6T9I - chains D and F of the 12 polymer chains in the assembly; structure by electron microscopy, 3.90 A resolution.

[Chain D]
Molecule: Transcription initiation factor TFIID subunit 5
Source organism: Saccharomyces cerevisiae (strain ATCC 204508 / S288c)
Reference sequence: P38129 (TAF5_YEAST); residue numbers follow UniProt; this construct covers 1-798
Chain sequence (798 residues; row label = number of the first residue in the row):
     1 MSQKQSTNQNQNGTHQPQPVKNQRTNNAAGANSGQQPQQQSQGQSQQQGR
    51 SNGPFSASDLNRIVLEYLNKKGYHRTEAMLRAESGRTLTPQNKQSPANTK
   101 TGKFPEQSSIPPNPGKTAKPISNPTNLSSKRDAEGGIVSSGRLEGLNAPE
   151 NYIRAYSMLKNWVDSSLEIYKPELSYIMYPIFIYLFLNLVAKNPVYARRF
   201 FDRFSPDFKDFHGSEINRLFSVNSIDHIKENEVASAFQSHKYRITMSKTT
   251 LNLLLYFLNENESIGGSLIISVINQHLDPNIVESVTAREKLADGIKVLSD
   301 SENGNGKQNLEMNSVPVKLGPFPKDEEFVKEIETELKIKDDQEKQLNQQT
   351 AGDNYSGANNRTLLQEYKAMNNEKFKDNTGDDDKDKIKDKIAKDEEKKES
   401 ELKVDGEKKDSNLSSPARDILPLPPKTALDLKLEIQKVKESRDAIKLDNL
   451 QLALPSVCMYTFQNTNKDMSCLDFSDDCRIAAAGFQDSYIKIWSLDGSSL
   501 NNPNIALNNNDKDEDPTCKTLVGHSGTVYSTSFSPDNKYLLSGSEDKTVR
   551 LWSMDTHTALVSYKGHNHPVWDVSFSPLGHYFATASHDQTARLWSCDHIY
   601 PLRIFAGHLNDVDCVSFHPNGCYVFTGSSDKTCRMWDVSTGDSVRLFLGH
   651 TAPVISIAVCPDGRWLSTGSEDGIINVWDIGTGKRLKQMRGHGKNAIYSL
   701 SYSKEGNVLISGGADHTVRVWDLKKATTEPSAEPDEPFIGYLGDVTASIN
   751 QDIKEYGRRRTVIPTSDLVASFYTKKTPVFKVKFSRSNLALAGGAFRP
Disordered / not traced: 1-55, 126-148, 282-429, 737-742
Curated features (UniProtKB/Swiss-Prot):
  - modified residue (Phosphoserine): Ser299, Ser411, Ser415, Ser787

[Chain F]
Molecule: Transcription initiation factor TFIID subunit 9
Source organism: Saccharomyces cerevisiae (strain ATCC 204508 / S288c)
Reference sequence: Q05027 (TAF9_YEAST); residues 1-157 here = UniProt positions 1-157
Chain sequence (157 residues; row label = number of the first residue in the row):
     1 MNGGGKNVLNKNSVGSVSEVGPDSTQEETPRDVRLLHLLLASQSIHQYED
    51 QVPLQLMDFAHRYTQGVLKDALVYNDYAGSGNSAGSGLGVEDIRLAIAAR
   101 TQYQFKPTAPKELMLQLAAERNKKALPQVMGTWGVRLPPEKYCLTAKEWD
   151 LEDPKSM
Disordered / not traced: 1-29, 79-87, 150-157

[Interface between chain D and chain F]
Contacting residue pairs (58):
  Pro105(D) - Trp133(F)
  Gln107(D) - Gly131(F)
  Gln107(D) - Trp133(F)
  Ser109(D) - Gln128(F)
  Ser109(D) - Val129(F)  hydrogen bond (backbone-backbone)
  Ile110(D) - Gln128(F)
  Ile110(D) - Val129(F)
  Pro111(D) - Leu126(F)  hydrophobic
  Pro111(D) - Pro127(F)
  Arg154(D) - Trp133(F)
  Tyr539(D) - Val135(F)  hydrophobic
  Arg550(D) - Leu144(F)
  Leu551(D) - Leu137(F)  hydrophobic
  Ala559(D) - Leu144(F)
  Leu560(D) - Cys143(F)
  Leu560(D) - Leu144(F)  hydrogen bond (backbone-backbone)
  Val561(D) - Pro138(F)
  Val561(D) - Cys143(F)  hydrophobic
  Val561(D) - Leu144(F)
  Ser562(D) - Leu144(F)
  His568(D) - Lys106(F)
  Leu578(D) - Trp133(F)
  Gly579(D) - Gly134(F)
  Gly579(D) - Val135(F)
  His580(D) - Val129(F)
  His580(D) - Met130(F)
  His587(D) - Lys106(F)  hydrogen bond
  Gln589(D) - Pro110(F)
  Cys596(D) - Val135(F)  hydrophobic
  Cys596(D) - Arg136(F)
  Cys596(D) - Leu137(F)
  Cys596(D) - Pro138(F)
  Asp597(D) - Arg136(F)  salt bridge
  Asp597(D) - Leu137(F)
  Asp597(D) - Pro138(F)
  His598(D) - Pro127(F)
  Ile599(D) - Pro138(F)  hydrophobic
  Ile599(D) - Tyr142(F)
  Pro601(D) - Arg121(F)  hydrogen bond (backbone-side chain)
  Leu602(D) - Leu126(F)  hydrophobic
  Leu602(D) - Pro127(F)
  Arg603(D) - Asn122(F)
  Arg603(D) - Lys124(F)  hydrogen bond (side chain-backbone)
  Arg603(D) - Ala125(F)
  Arg603(D) - Leu126(F)
  Ile604(D) - Leu117(F)  hydrophobic
  Ile604(D) - Ala118(F)
  Ile604(D) - Arg121(F)
  Ile604(D) - Asn122(F)  hydrogen bond (backbone-side chain)
  Ala606(D) - Met114(F)
  Ala606(D) - Leu115(F)
  Ala606(D) - Ala118(F)  hydrophobic
  Gly607(D) - Lys111(F)  hydrogen bond (backbone-side chain)
  Arg634(D) - Lys111(F)
  Val638(D) - Leu126(F)
  Ser639(D) - Leu126(F)
  Thr640(D) - Asn122(F)
  Gly641(D) - Asn122(F)
Other interface residues (no listed pair), chain D (42 interface residues in all): Phe104, Pro112, Tyr563, Phe575, Thr590, Leu593, His608, Leu609
Other interface residues (no listed pair), chain F (28 interface residues in all): Pro139, Thr145

[Overview]
The interface between chain D and chain F involves 42 residues on one side and 28 on the other; the contacts
include 7 hydrogen bonds and 1 salt bridge. Among the polar pairs are Asp597(D)-Arg136(F), His587(D)-Lys106(F)
and Pro601(D)-Arg121(F).
Here chain D is Transcription initiation factor TFIID subunit 5 and chain F is Transcription initiation factor
TFIID subunit 9, both from Saccharomyces cerevisiae (strain ATCC 204508 / S288c). Entry 6T9I (cryo-EM
structure of transcription coactivator SAGA) was determined by electron microscopy (same publication as 6T9J
and 6T9K).
